Entry 7KZV (electron microscopy, 4.20 A resolution (low resolution: residue-level contacts below are approximate; hydrogen-bond / salt-bridge calls are withheld)); this record covers chains A and S of the 19 polymer chains in the assembly.

Chain A (and S):
Protein: Fanconi anemia group A protein
From: Homo sapiens
Notes: chain S of this document is another copy of the same molecule, construct and numbering; everything in this record applies to it too
UniProt: O15360 (FANCA_HUMAN); residue numbers follow UniProt; this construct covers 1-1455
Amino-acid sequence (1477 residues; each row starts with the number of its first residue):
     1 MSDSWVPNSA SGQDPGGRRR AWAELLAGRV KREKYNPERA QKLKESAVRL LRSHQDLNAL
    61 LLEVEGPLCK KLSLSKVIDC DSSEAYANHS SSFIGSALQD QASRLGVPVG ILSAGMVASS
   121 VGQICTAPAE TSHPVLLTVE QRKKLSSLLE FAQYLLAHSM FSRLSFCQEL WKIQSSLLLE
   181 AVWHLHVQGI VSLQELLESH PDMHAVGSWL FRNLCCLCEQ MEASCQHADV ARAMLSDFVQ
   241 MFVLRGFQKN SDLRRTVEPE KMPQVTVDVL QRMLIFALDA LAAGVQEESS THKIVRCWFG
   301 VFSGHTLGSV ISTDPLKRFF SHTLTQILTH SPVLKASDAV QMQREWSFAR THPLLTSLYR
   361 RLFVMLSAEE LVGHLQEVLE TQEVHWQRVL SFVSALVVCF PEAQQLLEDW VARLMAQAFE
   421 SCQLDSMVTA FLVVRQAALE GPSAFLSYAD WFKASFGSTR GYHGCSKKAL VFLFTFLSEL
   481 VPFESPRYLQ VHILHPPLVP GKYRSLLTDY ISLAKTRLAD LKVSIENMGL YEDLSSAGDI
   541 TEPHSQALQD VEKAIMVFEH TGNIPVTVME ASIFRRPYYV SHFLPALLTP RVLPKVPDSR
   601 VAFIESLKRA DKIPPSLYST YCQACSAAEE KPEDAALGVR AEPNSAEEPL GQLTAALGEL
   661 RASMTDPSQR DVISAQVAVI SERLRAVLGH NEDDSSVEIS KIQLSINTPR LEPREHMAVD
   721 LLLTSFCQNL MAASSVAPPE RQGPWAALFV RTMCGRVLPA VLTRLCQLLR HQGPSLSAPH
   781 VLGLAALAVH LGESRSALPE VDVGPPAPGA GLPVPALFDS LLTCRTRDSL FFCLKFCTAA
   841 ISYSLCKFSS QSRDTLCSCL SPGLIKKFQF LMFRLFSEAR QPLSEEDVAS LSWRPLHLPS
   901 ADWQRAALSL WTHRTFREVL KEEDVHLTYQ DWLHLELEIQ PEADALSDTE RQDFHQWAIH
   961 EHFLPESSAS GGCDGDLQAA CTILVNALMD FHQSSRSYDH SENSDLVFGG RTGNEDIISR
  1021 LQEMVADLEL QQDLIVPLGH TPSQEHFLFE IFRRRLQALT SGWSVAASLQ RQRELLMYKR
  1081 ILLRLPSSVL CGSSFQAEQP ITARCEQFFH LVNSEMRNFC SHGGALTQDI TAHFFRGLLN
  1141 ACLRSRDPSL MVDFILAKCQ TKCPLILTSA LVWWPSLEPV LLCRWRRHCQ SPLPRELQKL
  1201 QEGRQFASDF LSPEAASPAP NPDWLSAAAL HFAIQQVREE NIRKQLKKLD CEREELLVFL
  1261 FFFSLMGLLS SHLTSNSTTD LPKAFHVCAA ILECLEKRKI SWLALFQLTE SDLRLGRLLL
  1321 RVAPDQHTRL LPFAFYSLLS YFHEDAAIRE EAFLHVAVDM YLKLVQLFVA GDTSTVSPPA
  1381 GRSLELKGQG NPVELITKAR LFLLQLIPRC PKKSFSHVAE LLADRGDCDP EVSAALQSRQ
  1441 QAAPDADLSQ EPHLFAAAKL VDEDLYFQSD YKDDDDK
Disordered / not traced: 1-18, 68-76, 129-133, 249-261, 440-445, 498-502, 525-647, 691-711, 804-812, 884-896, 997-1011, 1035-1042, 1379-1390, 1444-1477 (chain S: 1-18, 64-90, 126-138, 247-264, 440-445, 498-502, 525-541, 628-647, 691-708, 806-812, 883-896, 1034-1042, 1370-1390, 1444-1477)
Sequence notes: expression tag (1456-1477)
Swiss-Prot annotation at these positions:
  - motif: R18 to K34 (Nuclear localization signal)
  - modified residue: S1449 (Phosphoserine)
  - natural variant: N8 (N8K: In FANCA), A181 (A181V: In FANCA), L210 (L210R: In FANCA), L244 (L244F: In FANCA), D252 (D252G: In FANCA), R435 (R435C: In FANCA), H492 (H492R: In FANCA), D598 (D598N: In FANCA), L660 (L660P: In FANCA), L817 (L817P: In FANCA), Y843 (Y843D: In FANCA), L845 (L845P: In FANCA), 20 further natural variant entries in UniProt
Reported in the primary citation:
  - disease-associated variants - R951W: abolished growth in response to mitomycin C (MMC) (citing earlier work)
  - disease-associated variants - R951W: abolished catalytic activity on FANCD2 ubiquitination (citing earlier work)
  - disease-associated variants - L845P, E936G, R1055L, R1055W: decreased growth in response to MMC (citing earlier work)

Interface between chain A and chain S:
Contacting residue pairs (49):
  R827(A) with D598(S)
  E942(A) with P941(S); E942(S)
  D948(A) with R1084(S)
  T949(A) with D1129(S)
  L977(A) with R1187(S)
  R996(A) with D948(S); T949(S)
  T1012(A) with S947(S); D948(S); R951(S)
  N1014(A) with D948(S)
  E1015(A) with D948(S); Q952(S)
  S1019(A) with Q1022(S)
  Q1022(A) with Q1022(S)
  D1027(A) with R1184(S); R1187(S)
  L1030(A) with N1140(S); R1144(S)
  Q1031(A) with R1187(S); H1188(S)
  D1033(A) with R1144(S)
  L1034(A) with H1188(S)
  R1080(A) with D948(S); T949(S); Q952(S)
  R1084(A) with Q952(S)
  Q1128(A) with H960(S)
  D1129(A) with Q956(S)
  R1136(A) with D1027(S)
  N1140(A) with D1027(S); L1030(S); Q1031(S)
  R1144(A) with D1033(S); R1144(S)
  S1176(A) with L964(S)
  V1180(A) with G975(S)
  C1183(A) with D976(S)
  R1184(A) with L977(S); D1027(S); L1028(S); Q1031(S)
  R1187(A) with Q978(S); L1028(S); Q1031(S); Q1032(S)
  H1188(A) with Q1031(S); Q1032(S)
Also at the interface, not in a pair above, chain A (40 interface residues in all): D828, H897, Q952, Q956, H992, L1028, L1083, S1087, S1088, L1143, P1179
Also at the interface, not in a pair above, chain S (41 interface residues in all): H560, K595, V596, R609, D953, W957, F963, S1019, E1023, R1080, L1083, R1136

In short:
40 residues of chain A face 41 of chain S across their interface. From the paper: L845P, E936G and R1055L of
chain A, among others, reduce growth in response to MMC; R951W of chain A abolishes growth in response to
mitomycin C (MMC).
Chain A and chain S are both Fanconi anemia group A protein (Homo sapiens); the structure, Structure of the
human fanconi anaemia Core-UBE2T-ID-DNA complex in closed state, was determined by electron microscopy,
deposited together with 7KZP, 7KZQ, 7KZR, 7KZS and 7KZT.
